6J4G - chains B and D of the 3 polymer chains in the assembly; structure by X-ray diffraction, 3.00 A resolution.

[Chain B]
Protein: Probable WRKY transcription factor 33
Source organism: Arabidopsis thaliana
UniProtKB: Q8S8P5 (WRK33_ARATH); residue numbers follow UniProt; this construct covers 178-242
Chain sequence (74 residues; each row starts with the number of its first residue):
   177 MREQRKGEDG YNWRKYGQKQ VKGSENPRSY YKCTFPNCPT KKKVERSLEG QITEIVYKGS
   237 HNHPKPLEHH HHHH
Unresolved in the structure: 177-184, 243-250
Sequence notes: initiating methionine (177); expression tag (243-250)
Ion coordination: Zn2+: Cys-209, Cys-214, His-237, His-239
UniProt features mapped onto this chain:
  - DNA-binding region: Arg-178 to Pro-242 (WRKY 1)
  - binding site (Zn(2+)): Cys-209, Cys-214, His-237, His-239

[Chain D]
Molecule: 15-nt DNA strand
Sequence (15 nucleotides; each row starts with the number of its first residue):
     1 TCGCTGGTCA AAGGC

[Chain B / chain D interface]
Pairs across the interface - 14 pairs, chain B then chain D:
  Tyr-192(B) / DT8(D)  hydrogen bond to the phosphate
  Tyr-192(B) / DC9(D)  hydrogen bond to the base
  Tyr-192(B) / DA10(D)  base contact
  Lys-195(B) / DG6(D)  base contact
  Lys-195(B) / DG7(D)  hydrogen bond to the base
  Val-197(B) / DG6(D)  phosphate contact
  Lys-198(B) / DT5(D)  salt bridge to the phosphate
  Lys-198(B) / DG6(D)  phosphate contact
  Arg-204(B) / DG7(D)  salt bridge to the phosphate
  Tyr-206(B) / DG6(D)  sugar contact
  Tyr-206(B) / DG7(D)  hydrogen bond to the phosphate
  Tyr-206(B) / DT8(D)  base contact
  Lys-217(B) / DT8(D)  salt bridge to the phosphate
  Lys-219(B) / DT8(D)  salt bridge to the phosphate
Other interface residues (no listed pair), chain B (10 interface residues in all): Gly-193, Gln-196

[In short]
10 residues of chain B face 6 of chain D across their interface, with 4 hydrogen bonds and 4 salt bridges.
Among the polar pairs are Tyr-192(B)/DC9(D), Lys-195(B)/DG7(D) and Tyr-192(B)/DT8(D). UniProt lists a
DNA-binding region and 4 Zn2+-binding residues on chain B.
Here chain B is Probable WRKY transcription factor 33 (Arabidopsis thaliana) and chain D is a 15-nt DNA
strand. Entry 6J4G (Crystal structure of the AtWRKY33 domain) was determined by X-ray diffraction.
